PDB entry 7PFA | electron microscopy, 9.70 A resolution (very low resolution: no residue pairs are listed; an interface is given only as per-side residue counts) | chains U and J of the 28 polymer chains in the assembly

== Chain U ==
Molecule: Histone H1.4
From: Homo sapiens
UniProt: P10412 (H14_HUMAN); residues 1-218 here correspond to UniProt positions 2-219 (UniProt number = residue number + 1)
Chain sequence (218 residues; row label = number of the first residue in the row):
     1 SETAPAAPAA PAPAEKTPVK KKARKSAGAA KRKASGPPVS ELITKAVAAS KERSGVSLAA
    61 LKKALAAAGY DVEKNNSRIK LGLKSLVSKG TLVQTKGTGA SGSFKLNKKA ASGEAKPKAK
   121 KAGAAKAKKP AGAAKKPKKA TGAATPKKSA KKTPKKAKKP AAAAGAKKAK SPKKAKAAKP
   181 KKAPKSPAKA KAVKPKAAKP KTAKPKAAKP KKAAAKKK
Not modelled in the structure: 1-34, 110-218
UniProt features mapped onto this chain:
  - modified residue: Ser-1 (N-acetylserine), Lys-16 (N6-acetyllysine), Thr-17 (Phosphothreonine), Lys-25 (N6-acetyllysine), Lys-33 (N6-(beta-hydroxybutyryl)lysine), Ser-35 (Phosphoserine), Lys-51 (N6-(beta-hydroxybutyryl)lysine), Arg-53 (Citrulline), Lys-63 (N6-(beta-hydroxybutyryl)lysine), Lys-84 (N6-(beta-hydroxybutyryl)lysine), Lys-89 (N6-(beta-hydroxybutyryl)lysine), Lys-105 (N6-(beta-hydroxybutyryl)lysine), Thr-145 (Phosphothreonine), Ser-149 (ADP-ribosylserine), Ser-186 (Phosphoserine)
Reported in the primary citation:
  - post-translational modification sites: Lys-25, Ser-26, Lys-33 (citing earlier work)

== Chain J ==
Molecule: 788-nt DNA strand
From: synthetic construct
Sequence (788 nucleotides; each row starts with the number of its first residue):
     1 ATCGGGTTAC CTTAATACTT ACATGACAGG ATGTATATAT CTGACACGTG CCTGGAGACT
    61 AGGGAGTAAT CCCCTTGGCG GTTAAAACGC GGGGGACAGC GCGTACGTGC GTTTAAGCGG
   121 TGCTAGAGCT GTCTACGACC AATTGAGCGG CCTCGGCACC GGGATTCTCC AGTATGGCGG
   181 CCAGTGCGCG AGACAGTACT GGGTTACCTT AATACTTACA TGACAGGATG TATATATCTG
   241 ACACGTGCCT GGAGACTAGG GAGTAATCCC CTTGGCGGTT AAAACGCGGG GGACAGCGCG
   301 TACGTGCGTT TAAGCGGTGC TAGAGCTGTC TACGACCAAT TGAGCGGCCT CGGCACCGGG
   361 ATTCTCCAGT ATGGCGGCCA GTGCGCGAGA CAGTACTGGG TTACCTTAAT ACTTACATGA
   421 CAGGATGTAT ATATCTGACA CGTGCCTGGA GACTAGGGAG TAATCCCCTT GGCGGTTAAA
   481 ACGCGGGGGA CAGCGCGTAC GTGCGTTTAA GCGGTGCTAG AGCTGTCTAC GACCAATTGA
   541 GCGGCCTCGG CACCGGGATT CTCCAGTATG GCGGCCAGTG CGCGAGACAG TACTGGGTTA
   601 CCTTAATACT TACATGACAG GATGTATATA TCTGACACGT GCCTGGAGAC TAGGGAGTAA
   661 TCCCCTTGGC GGTTAAAACG CGGGGGACAG CGCGTACGTG CGTTTAAGCG GTGCTAGAGC
   721 TGTCTACGAC CAATTGAGCG GCCTCGGCAC CGGGATTCTC CAGTATGGCG GCCAGTGCGC
   781 GAGACGAT
Not modelled in the structure: 1-212, 774-788

== Chain U / chain J interface ==
At this resolution (10 A) residue pairs are not listed: 21 residues of chain U and 10 of chain J lie at the interface.

== In short ==
21 residues of chain U face 10 of chain J across their interface. The paper reports modification sites
Lys-25(U), Ser-26(U) and Lys-33(U).
Here chain U is Histone H1.4 (Homo sapiens) and chain J is a 788-nt DNA strand (synthetic construct). Entry
7PFA (Trinucleosome of the 4x197 nucleosome array containing H1) was determined by electron microscopy
together with 7PET, 7PEU, 7PEV, 7PEW, 7PEX, 7PEY and 16 further entries from the same study.
